Entry 3OEE (X-ray diffraction, 2.74 A resolution); this record covers chains B and G of the 9 polymer chains in the assembly.

== Chain B ==
Name: ATP synthase subunit alpha
From: Saccharomyces cerevisiae
Notes: EC 3.6.3.14
Reference sequence: P07251 (ATPA_YEAST); residues 1-510 here correspond to UniProt positions 36-545 (UniProt number = residue number + 35)
Amino-acid sequence (510 residues; row label = number of the first residue in the row):
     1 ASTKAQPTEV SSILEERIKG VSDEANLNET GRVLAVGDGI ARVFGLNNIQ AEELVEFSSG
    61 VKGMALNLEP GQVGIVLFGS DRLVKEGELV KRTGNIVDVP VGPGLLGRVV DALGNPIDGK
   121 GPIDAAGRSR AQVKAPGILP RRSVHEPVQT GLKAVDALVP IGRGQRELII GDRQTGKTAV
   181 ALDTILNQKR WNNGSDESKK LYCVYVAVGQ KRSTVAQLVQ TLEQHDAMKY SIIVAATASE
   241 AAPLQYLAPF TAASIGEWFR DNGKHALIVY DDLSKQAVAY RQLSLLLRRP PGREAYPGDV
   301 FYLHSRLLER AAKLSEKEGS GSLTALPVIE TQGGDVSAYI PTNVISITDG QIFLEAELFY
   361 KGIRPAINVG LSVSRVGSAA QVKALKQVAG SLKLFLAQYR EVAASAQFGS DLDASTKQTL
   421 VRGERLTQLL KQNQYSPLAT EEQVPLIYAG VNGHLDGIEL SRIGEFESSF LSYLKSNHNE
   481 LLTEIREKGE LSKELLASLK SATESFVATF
Disordered / not traced: 1-24, 408-409, 510
Differences from the reference sequence: engineered mutation Ser-405 (Phe440 in P07251)
Ion coordination: Mg2+: Thr-178 (together with AMP-PNP)
Residues lining bound ligands:
  - AMP-PNP (ANP; phosphoaminophosphonic acid-adenylate ester), molecule 1: Asp-172, Arg-173, Gln-174, Thr-175, Gly-176, Lys-177, Thr-178, Ala-179, Glu-330, Phe-359, Arg-364, Pro-365, Gln-432, Asn-433, Gln-434
  - AMP-PNP (ANP), molecule 2: Ile-345, Ser-346, Val-373, Arg-375
UniProt features mapped onto this chain:
  - binding site (ATP): Gly-171 to Thr-178
  - site: Ser-372 (Required for activity)
  - modified residue (Phosphoserine): Ser-22, Ser-143

== Chain G ==
Name: ATP synthase subunit gamma
From: Saccharomyces cerevisiae
Notes: EC 3.6.3.14
Reference sequence: P38077 (ATPG_YEAST); residues 1-278 here correspond to UniProt positions 34-311 (UniProt number = residue number + 33)
Amino-acid sequence (278 residues; row label = number of the first residue in the row):
     1 ATLKEVEMRL KSIKNIEKIT KTMKIVASTR LSKAEKAKIS AKKMDEAEQL FYKNAETKNL
    61 DVEATETGAP KELIVAITSD KGLCGSIHSQ LAKAVRRHLN DQPNADIVTI GDKIKMQLLR
   121 THPNNIKLSI NGIGKDAPTF QESALIADKL LSVMKAGTYP KISIFYNDPV SSLSFEPSEK
   181 PIFNAKTIEQ SPSFGKFEID TDANVPRDLF EYTLANQMLT AMAQGYAAEI SARRNAMDNA
   241 SKNAGDMINR YSILYNRTRQ AVITNELVDI ITGASSLG
Disordered / not traced: 61-70, 277-278

== Chain B / chain G interface ==
Pairs across the interface - 4 pairs, chain B then chain G:
  Pro-291(B) with Val-268(G), hydrophobic
  Gly-333(B) with Ile-253(G)
  Asp-335(B) with Arg-257(G), salt bridge
  Gln-407(B) with Asn-239(G), hydrogen bond (backbone-side chain)
Other interface residues (no listed pair), chain B (5 interface residues in all): Ala-295
Other interface residues (no listed pair), chain G (5 interface residues in all): Thr-264

== Summary ==
The chain B/chain G interface involves 5 residues from each chain; the contacts include 1 hydrogen bond and 1
salt bridge. Among the polar pairs are Asp-335(B)/Arg-257(G) and Gln-407(B)/Asn-239(G). Chain B binds AMP-PNP.
From UniProt: 8 ATP-binding residues on chain B.
Here chain B is ATP synthase subunit alpha and chain G is ATP synthase subunit gamma, both from Saccharomyces
cerevisiae. Entry 3OEE (Structure of four mutant forms of yeast F1 ATPase: alpha-F405S) was determined by
X-ray diffraction.
